PDB entry 6DWW | X-ray diffraction, 2.85 A resolution | chains A and B of the 4 polymer chains in the assembly

# Chain A
Name: Hermes transposase
Organism: Musca domestica
UniProtKB: Q25438 (Q25438_MUSDO); numbering as in UniProt; present here: 80-470, 491-612
Chain sequence (517 residues; numbered 76 to 612; 20 numbers in that range are skipped by the numbering (no residue carries them; nothing is unmodelled there); the number before each row is that of its first residue):
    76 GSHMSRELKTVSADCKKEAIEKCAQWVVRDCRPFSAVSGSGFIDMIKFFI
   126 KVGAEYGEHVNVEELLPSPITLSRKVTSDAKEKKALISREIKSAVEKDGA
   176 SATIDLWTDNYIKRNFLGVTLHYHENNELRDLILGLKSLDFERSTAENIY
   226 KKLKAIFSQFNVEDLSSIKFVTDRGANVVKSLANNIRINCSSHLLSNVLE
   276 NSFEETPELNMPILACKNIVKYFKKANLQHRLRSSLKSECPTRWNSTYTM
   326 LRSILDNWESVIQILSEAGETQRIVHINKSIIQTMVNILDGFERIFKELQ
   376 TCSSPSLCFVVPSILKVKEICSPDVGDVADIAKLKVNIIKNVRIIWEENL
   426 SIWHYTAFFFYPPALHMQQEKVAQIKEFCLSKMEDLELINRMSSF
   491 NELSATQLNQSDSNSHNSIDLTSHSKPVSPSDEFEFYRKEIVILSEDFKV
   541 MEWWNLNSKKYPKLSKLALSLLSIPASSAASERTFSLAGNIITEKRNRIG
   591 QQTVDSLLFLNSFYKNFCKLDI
Not modelled in the structure: 76-80, 491-516, 610-612
Construct notes: expression tag (76-79); conflict Gly-128 (Lys in Q25438); engineered mutation Ser-519 (Cys in Q25438)
Metal / ion sites: Mn2+ site 1: Asp-180, Asp-248 (shared with 1 residue of chain C; 1 residue of chain D); Mn2+ site 2: Glu-572 (shared with 1 residue of chain C)
From the paper describing this entry:
  - catalytic residues: Asp-180, Asp-248, Glu-572 (citing earlier work)
  - Mn2+ coordination: Asp-180, Asp-248, Glu-572
  - binding site for the 25-nt DNA strand: Arg-149, His-268
  - catalytic residues: His-268
  - contacts within the chain: Cys-265/Ser-267 (backbone contact), Cys-265/His-268, Cys-265/Ser-568 (backbone contact)
  - mutagenesis - H268A, H268F, H268Q, H268W, H268Y: abolished catalytic activity
  - binding site for the 7-nt DNA strand: Arg-249

# Chain B
Molecule: 16-nt DNA strand
Sequence (16 nucleotides; each row starts with the number of its first residue):
     1 AGAGAACAACAACAAG

# Interface between chain A and chain B
Residue-residue contacts - 16 pairs, chain A then chain B:
  Pro-108(A) / DA5(B)  phosphate contact
  Pro-108(A) / DA6(B)  phosphate contact
  Phe-109(A) / DA6(B)  hydrogen bond to the phosphate
  Phe-109(A) / DC7(B)  phosphate contact
  Ser-110(A) / DA5(B)  hydrogen bond to the phosphate
  Ser-110(A) / DA6(B)  hydrogen bond to the phosphate
  Lys-372(A) / DA1(B)  hydrogen bond to the base
  Gln-375(A) / DA1(B)  sugar contact
  Thr-376(A) / DA1(B)  phosphate contact
  Thr-376(A) / DG2(B)  phosphate contact
  Cys-377(A) / DG2(B)  hydrogen bond to the phosphate
  Ser-378(A) / DG2(B)  hydrogen bond to the phosphate
  Arg-573(A) / DA1(B)  hydrogen bond to the base
  Arg-573(A) / DG2(B)  sugar contact
  Ser-576(A) / DG2(B)  base contact
  Lys-605(A) / DA3(B)  salt bridge to the phosphate
Other interface residues (no listed pair), chain A (13 interface residues in all): Leu-577, Asn-580
Other interface residues (no listed pair), chain B (7 interface residues in all): DG4

# Overview
The interface between chain A and chain B involves 13 residues on one side and 7 on the other, with 7 hydrogen
bonds and 1 salt bridge. Polar contacts include Lys-372(A)/DA1(B), Arg-573(A)/DA1(B) and Phe-109(A)/DA6(B).
The paper reports catalytic residues Asp-180(A), Asp-248(A) and Glu-572(A) among others; H268A, H268F and
H268Q of chain A, among others, abolish catalytic activity; 5 substitutions were tested in all.
Here chain A is Hermes transposase (Musca domestica) and chain B is a 16-nt DNA strand. Entry 6DWW (Hermes
transposase deletion dimer complex with (A/T) DNA and Mn2+) was determined by X-ray diffraction (same
publication as 6DWY, 6DWZ and 6DX0).
